7YQC - chains C and D of the 7 polymer chains in the assembly; structure by electron microscopy, 2.82 A resolution.

== Chain C (and D) ==
Name: Proteasome activator complex subunit 3
Source organism: Homo sapiens
Notes: chain D of this document is another copy of the same molecule, construct and numbering; everything in this record applies to it too
Reference sequence: P61289 (PSME3_HUMAN); residue numbers follow UniProt; this construct covers 1-254
Chain sequence (254 residues; numbered 1 to 254; the number before each row is that of its first residue):
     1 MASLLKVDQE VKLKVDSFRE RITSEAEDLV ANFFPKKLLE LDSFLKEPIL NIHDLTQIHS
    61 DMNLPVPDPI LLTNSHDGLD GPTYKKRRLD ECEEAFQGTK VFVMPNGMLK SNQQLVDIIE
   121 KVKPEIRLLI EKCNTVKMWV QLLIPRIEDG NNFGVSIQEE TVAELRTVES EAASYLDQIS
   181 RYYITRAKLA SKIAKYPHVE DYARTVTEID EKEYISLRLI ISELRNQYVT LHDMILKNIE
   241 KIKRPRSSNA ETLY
Not modelled in the structure: 1-3, 63-107, 247-254
Sequence notes: conflict A190 (Val in P61289), A203 (Arg in P61289)
Swiss-Prot annotation at these positions:
  - modified residue: A2 (N-acetylalanine), S17 (Phosphoserine), S24 (Phosphoserine), K195 (N6-acetyllysine), S247 (Phosphoserine)
  - mutagenesis: K188 (K188E/D/A/C/N/Q/H/F/S/I/P: Assembles into less stable hexamers/heptamers and therefore impairs specificity of activation of trypsin-like subunits of the proteasome)

== Interface between chain C and chain D ==
Contacting residue pairs - 74 pairs, chain C then chain D:
  E27(C) - L5(D)
  V30(C) - L5(D)  hydrophobic
  A31(C) - L5(D)  hydrophobic
  A31(C) - K6(D)
  A31(C) - V7(D)
  N32(C) - D8(D)
  P35(C) - V11(D)  hydrophobic
  P35(C) - V15(D)  hydrophobic
  L38(C) - V15(D)  hydrophobic
  L38(C) - F18(D)  hydrophobic
  L39(C) - V11(D)  hydrophobic
  L39(C) - K14(D)
  D42(C) - F18(D)
  D42(C) - R21(D)  salt bridge
  K46(C) - R21(D)
  I52(C) - R127(D)  hydrogen bond (backbone-side chain)
  H53(C) - R127(D)  hydrogen bond (backbone-side chain)
  L55(C) - R127(D)
  F153(C) - I147(D)  hydrophobic
  F153(C) - E148(D)
  F153(C) - D149(D)
  E160(C) - I147(D)
  Y196(C) - S191(D)
  H198(C) - M108(D)
  H198(C) - L109(D)  hydrogen bond (backbone-backbone)
  V199(C) - L109(D)
  V199(C) - A187(D)
  V199(C) - A190(D)  hydrophobic
  E200(C) - L109(D)  hydrogen bond (backbone-backbone)
  E200(C) - K110(D)
  E200(C) - S111(D)  hydrogen bond (side chain-backbone)
  D201(C) - S111(D)  hydrogen bond
  D201(C) - Y183(D)
  D201(C) - R186(D)  salt bridge
  D201(C) - A187(D)
  Y202(C) - A187(D)  hydrophobic
  Y202(C) - K188(D)
  R204(C) - Q113(D)
  R204(C) - V116(D)
  R204(C) - Y183(D)
  T205(C) - Y183(D)
  T205(C) - I184(D)
  E208(C) - K123(D)  salt bridge
  E208(C) - S180(D)
  E208(C) - Y183(D)
  E211(C) - K123(D)  salt bridge
  K212(C) - D177(D)  salt bridge
  I215(C) - L176(D)  hydrophobic
  L219(C) - E169(D)
  S222(C) - N134(D)  hydrogen bond
  E223(C) - N134(D)
  E223(C) - E169(D)
  R225(C) - F18(D)
  R225(C) - R21(D)
  R225(C) - M138(D)
  N226(C) - N134(D)  hydrogen bond
  N226(C) - M138(D)
  V229(C) - M138(D)  hydrophobic
  V229(C) - L142(D)  hydrophobic
  T230(C) - Q141(D)
  D233(C) - R19(D)  salt bridge
  D233(C) - L142(D)
  L236(C) - L5(D)  hydrophobic
  L236(C) - V7(D)  hydrophobic
  K237(C) - L142(D)  hydrogen bond (side chain-backbone)
  K237(C) - I144(D)  hydrogen bond (side chain-backbone)
  K237(C) - R146(D)
  N238(C) - R146(D)
  N238(C) - I147(D)  hydrogen bond (side chain-backbone)
  I239(C) - L4(D)  hydrophobic
  I239(C) - L5(D)  hydrophobic
  E240(C) - R146(D)  salt bridge
  K243(C) - L4(D)  hydrogen bond (side chain-backbone)
  K243(C) - L5(D)
Other interface residues (no listed pair), chain C (46 interface residues in all): K36, I157, Y214, R218, H232, R244
Other interface residues (no listed pair), chain D (44 interface residues in all): I130, E131, K137, P145, A194

== Summary ==
The interface between chain C and chain D involves 46 residues on one side and 44 on the other; the contacts
include 12 hydrogen bonds and 7 salt bridges. Polar pairs include D42(C)-R21(D), D201(C)-R186(D) and
E208(C)-K123(D).
Chain C and chain D are both Proteasome activator complex subunit 3 (Homo sapiens); the structure, EM
structure of human PA28gamma, was determined by electron microscopy, deposited together with 7YQD.
